5LJ5 - chains V and L of the 45 polymer chains in the assembly; structure by electron microscopy, 10.00 A resolution (very low resolution: no residue pairs are listed; an interface is given only as per-side residue counts).

== Chain V ==
Molecule: U6 snRNA (small nuclear RNA)
Organism: Saccharomyces cerevisiae
Sequence (112 nucleotides; numbered 1 to 112; the number before each row is that of its first residue):
     1 GUUCGCGAAGUAACCCUUCGUGGACAUUUGGUCAAUUUGAAACAAUACAG
    51 AGAUGAUCAGCAGUUCCCCUGCAUAAGGAUGAACCGUUUUACAAAGAGAU
   101 UUAUUUCGUUUU
Disordered / not traced: 11-15, 103-112
Bound ions: Mg2+ site 1: G60, G78 (shared with 1 residue of chain E); Mg2+ site 2 near U80 (its only coordinating residue here)

== Chain L ==
Name: Pre-mRNA-splicing factor BUD31
Organism: Saccharomyces cerevisiae
Reference sequence: P25337 (BUD31_YEAST); residues 1-157 here = UniProt positions 1-157
Amino-acid sequence (157 residues; row label = number of the first residue in the row):
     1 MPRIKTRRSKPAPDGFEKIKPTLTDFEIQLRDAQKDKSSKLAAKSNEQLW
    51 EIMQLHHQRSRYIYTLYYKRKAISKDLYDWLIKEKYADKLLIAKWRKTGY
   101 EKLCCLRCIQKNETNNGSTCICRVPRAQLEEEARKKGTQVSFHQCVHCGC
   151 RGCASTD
Disordered / not traced: 1, 157
Bound ions: Zn2+ site 1: Cys104, Cys105, Cys108, Cys148; Zn2+ site 2: Cys108, Cys120, Cys122, Cys145, Cys150; Zn2+ site 3: Cys122, Cys150, Cys153
Swiss-Prot annotation at these positions:
  - motif: Pro2 to Pro11 (Nuclear localization signal)

== Chain V / chain L interface ==
At this resolution (10 A) residue pairs are not listed: 12 residues of chain V and 29 of chain L lie at the interface.

== Overview ==
The interface between chain V and chain L involves 12 residues on one side and 29 on the other. The Mg2+ site
1 is built by G60(V) and G78(V). Cys104(L), Cys105(L), Cys108(L) and Cys148(L) coordinate Zn2+ site 1.
Chain V is U6 snRNA (small nuclear RNA) and chain L is Pre-mRNA-splicing factor BUD31, both from Saccharomyces
cerevisiae; the structure, Overall structure of the yeast spliceosome immediately after branching, was
determined by electron microscopy together with 5LJ3 from the same study.
